Entry 5H5Z (X-ray diffraction, 1.74 A resolution); this record covers chains A and B of the 3 polymer chains in the assembly.

== Chain A ==
Protein: MHC class I antigen
Source organism: Ctenopharyngodon idella
Notes: engineered mutation(s): E45K
Reference sequence: Q65XY8 (Q65XY8_CTEID); residues 2-276 here correspond to UniProt positions 17-291 (UniProt number = residue number + 15)
Sequence (275 residues; row label = number of the first residue in the row):
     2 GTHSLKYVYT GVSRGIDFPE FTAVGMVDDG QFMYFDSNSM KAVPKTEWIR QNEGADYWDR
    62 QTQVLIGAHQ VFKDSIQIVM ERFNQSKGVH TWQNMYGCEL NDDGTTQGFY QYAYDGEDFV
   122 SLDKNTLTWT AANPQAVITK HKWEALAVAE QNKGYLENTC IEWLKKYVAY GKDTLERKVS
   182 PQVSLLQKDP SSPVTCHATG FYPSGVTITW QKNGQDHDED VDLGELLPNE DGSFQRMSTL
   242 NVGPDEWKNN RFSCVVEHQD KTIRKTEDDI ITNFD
Disulfides: Cys99-Cys161, Cys197-Cys255

== Chain B ==
Protein: Beta-2-microglobulin
Source organism: Ctenopharyngodon idella
Reference sequence: Q6L7B0 (Q6L7B0_CTEID); residues 2-98 here correspond to UniProt positions 20-116 (UniProt number = residue number + 18)
Sequence (98 residues; row label = number of the first residue in the row):
     1 MKVSSPKIQV YSHYPGEYGK ENTLICYVSN FHPPDISIEL LKNGKVIADA QQTDLAFEKG
    61 WQFHLTKSVS FKPEKSDEYS CRVKHMSDNK TIVWESNM
Disulfides: Cys26-Cys81
Sequence notes: initiating methionine (1); engineered mutation Lys45 (Glu63 in Q6L7B0)

== Chain A / chain B interface ==
Contacting residue pairs - 73 pairs, chain A then chain B:
  Val9(A) - Phe57(B)  hydrophobic
  Tyr10(A) - Phe57(B)
  Thr11(A) - Phe57(B)
  Thr11(A) - Phe63(B)
  Val13(A) - Pro34(B)  hydrophobic
  Asp18(A) - Asp35(B)  hydrogen bond (backbone-side chain)
  Asp18(A) - Ile36(B)
  Phe19(A) - Pro34(B)
  Phe19(A) - Asp35(B)
  Phe19(A) - Ile36(B)
  Val25(A) - Leu55(B)
  Gln32(A) - Asp54(B)  hydrogen bond
  Tyr35(A) - Asp54(B)
  Lys46(A) - Asp54(B)  salt bridge
  Thr92(A) - His32(B)
  Thr92(A) - Pro34(B)
  Gln94(A) - Phe57(B)
  Gln94(A) - Trp61(B)  hydrogen bond (side chain-backbone)
  Gln94(A) - Phe63(B)
  Asn95(A) - Phe57(B)
  Met96(A) - Phe57(B)  hydrophobic
  Met96(A) - Lys59(B)
  Met96(A) - Trp61(B)  hydrophobic
  Phe110(A) - Lys59(B)
  Gln112(A) - Trp61(B)
  Tyr113(A) - Trp61(B)
  Ala114(A) - Trp61(B)
  Asp116(A) - Met1(B)
  Asp116(A) - His32(B)  hydrogen bond (backbone-side chain)
  Gly117(A) - His32(B)
  Gly117(A) - Gly60(B)
  Gly117(A) - Trp61(B)
  Asp119(A) - Trp61(B)  hydrogen bond
  Gln183(A) - Tyr14(B)
  Ser185(A) - Pro15(B)
  Leu187(A) - Pro15(B)  hydrophobic
  Leu187(A) - Asn97(B)
  Leu187(A) - Met98(B)  hydrophobic
  Gln188(A) - Asn97(B)
  Gln188(A) - Met98(B)
  Lys189(A) - Glu95(B)  salt bridge
  Lys189(A) - Ser96(B)  hydrogen bond
  Lys189(A) - Asn97(B)
  Lys189(A) - Met98(B)  hydrogen bond (side chain-backbone)
  His198(A) - His13(B)
  His198(A) - Pro15(B)
  Thr200(A) - His13(B)  hydrogen bond (side chain-backbone)
  Glu226(A) - Lys7(B)  salt bridge
  Glu226(A) - Gln9(B)  hydrogen bond
  Leu228(A) - Gln9(B)
  Leu228(A) - Tyr11(B)
  Pro229(A) - Tyr11(B)  hydrogen bond (backbone-side chain)
  Pro229(A) - Tyr27(B)  hydrophobic
  Asn230(A) - His13(B)
  Asn230(A) - Ile25(B)
  Glu231(A) - His13(B)  salt bridge
  Glu231(A) - Thr23(B)
  Glu231(A) - Ile25(B)
  Glu231(A) - Ser68(B)
  Asp232(A) - His13(B)
  Ser234(A) - His13(B)
  Gln236(A) - Tyr11(B)
  Gln236(A) - Ser12(B)  hydrogen bond (side chain-backbone)
  Gln236(A) - His13(B)  hydrogen bond (side chain-backbone)
  Met238(A) - Asn97(B)
  Ile272(A) - Met98(B)  hydrophobic
  Thr273(A) - Met98(B)  hydrogen bond (side chain-backbone)
  Asn274(A) - Gly16(B)  hydrogen bond (side chain-backbone)
  Asn274(A) - Glu17(B)
  Asn274(A) - Tyr18(B)  hydrogen bond (side chain-backbone)
  Asn274(A) - Ser96(B)
  Asn274(A) - Met98(B)  hydrogen bond (backbone-backbone)
  Phe275(A) - Lys75(B)
Other interface residues (no listed pair), chain A (47 interface residues in all): Lys7, Ile17, Thr23, Gln86, Glu118, Gly201
Other interface residues (no listed pair), chain B (35 interface residues in all): Pro33, Ala56, Glu58, Thr66
The authors on this interface:
  - interface residues, chain A: Asp18(A), Lys189(A)

== Overview ==
47 residues of chain A face 35 of chain B across their interface; the contacts include 16 hydrogen bonds and 4
salt bridges. Polar pairs include Lys46(A)-Asp54(B), Lys189(A)-Glu95(B) and Glu226(A)-Lys7(B). The paper
reports interface residues Asp18(A) and Lys189(A).
Chain A is MHC class I antigen and chain B is Beta-2-microglobulin, both from Ctenopharyngodon idella; the
structure, Crystal structure of bony fish MHC class I, peptide and B2m II, was determined by X-ray
diffraction, deposited together with 6LBE.
